Entry 4FG6 (X-ray diffraction, 3.02 A resolution); this record covers chains A and C of the 3 polymer chains in the assembly.

== Chain A ==
Molecule: H(+)/Cl(-) exchange transporter ClcA
Source organism: Escherichia coli K-12
Notes: engineered mutation(s): E148A
UniProt: P37019 (CLCA_ECOLI); numbering as in UniProt (aligned over 1-465)
Sequence (465 residues; each row starts with the number of its first residue):
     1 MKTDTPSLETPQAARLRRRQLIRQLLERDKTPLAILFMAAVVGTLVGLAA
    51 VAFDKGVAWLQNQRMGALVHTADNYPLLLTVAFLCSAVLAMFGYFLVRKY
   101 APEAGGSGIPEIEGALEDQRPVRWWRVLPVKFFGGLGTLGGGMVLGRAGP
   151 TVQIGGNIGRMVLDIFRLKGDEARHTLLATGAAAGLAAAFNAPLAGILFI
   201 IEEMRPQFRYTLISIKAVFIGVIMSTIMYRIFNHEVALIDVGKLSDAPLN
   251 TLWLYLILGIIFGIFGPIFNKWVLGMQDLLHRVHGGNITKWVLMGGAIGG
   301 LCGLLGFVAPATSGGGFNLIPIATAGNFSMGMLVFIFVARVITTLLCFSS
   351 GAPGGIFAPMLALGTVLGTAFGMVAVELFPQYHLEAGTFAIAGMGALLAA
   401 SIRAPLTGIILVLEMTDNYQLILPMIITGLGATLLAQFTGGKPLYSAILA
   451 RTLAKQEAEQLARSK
Not modelled in the structure: 1-16, 461-465
Sequence notes: conflict Ala148 (Glu in P37019)
Curated features (UniProtKB/Swiss-Prot):
  - motif: Gly106 to Pro110 (Selectivity filter part_1), Gly146, Arg147, Gly149, Pro150 (Selectivity filter part_2), Gly355 to Pro359 (Selectivity filter part_3)
  - binding site (chloride): Ser107, Ile356, Phe357, Tyr445
  - site: Glu203 (Mediates proton transfer from the protein to the inner aqueous phase)
  - mutagenesis: Ser107 (S107A: Uncouples chloride transport from proton transport), Glu203 (E203A/G/Q/S/T: Abolishes proton transport, and reduces chloride transport; E203C/I/L/V: Abolishes proton and chloride transport; E203D/H: No effect on proton and chloride transport ...), Tyr445 (Y445A: Abolishes gating, permitting continuous rapid transit of chloride ions; when associated with A-148; Y445F/W: No effect; Y445L: Alters stoichiometry of proton/chloride exchange)

== Chain C ==
Molecule: Fab fragment (Heavy chain)
Source organism: Mus musculus
Notes: antibody fragment or engineered binder
Sequence (222 residues; each row starts with the number of its first residue):
     1 EVRLLESGGGLVQPGGSLKLSCAASGFDYSRYWMSWVRQAPGKGLKWIGE
    51 INPVSSTINYTPSLKDKFIISRDNAKDTLYLQISKVRSEDTALYYCARLY
   101 YGYGYWYFDVWGAGTTVTVSSAKTTPPSVYPLAPGSAAAAASMVTLGCLV
   151 KGYFPEPVTVTWNSGSLAAGVHTFPAVLQAALYTLSSSVTVPSSSWPSET
   201 VTCNVAHPASSTKVDKKIVPRA
Not modelled in the structure: 1
Disulfide bonds: Cys22-Cys96, Cys148-Cys203

== How chain A and chain C interact ==
Pairs across the interface (14; chain A residue first):
  Lys243(A) - Arg31(C)
  Asp246(A) - Tyr101(C)
  Pro248(A) - Tyr101(C)  hydrophobic
  Pro248(A) - Gly104(C)
  Leu249(A) - Tyr103(C)  hydrogen bond (backbone-backbone)
  Asn250(A) - Tyr103(C)  hydrogen bond (backbone-backbone)
  Asn250(A) - Gly104(C)  hydrogen bond (side chain-backbone)
  Asn250(A) - Tyr105(C)
  Gln381(A) - Trp106(C)
  Tyr382(A) - Trp106(C)
  His383(A) - Trp33(C)
  His383(A) - Glu50(C)  salt bridge
  His383(A) - Leu99(C)
  His383(A) - Trp106(C)
Also at the interface, not in a pair above, chain A (10 interface residues in all): Ala247, Pro380

== Summary ==
The interface between chain A and chain C involves 10 residues on one side and 9 on the other, with 3 hydrogen
bonds and 1 salt bridge. Polar pairs include His383(A)-Glu50(C), Asn250(A)-Gly104(C) and Leu249(A)-Tyr103(C).
Chain A is H(+)/Cl(-) exchange transporter ClcA (Escherichia coli K-12) and chain C is Fab fragment (Heavy
chain) (Mus musculus); the structure, Structure of EcCLC E148A mutant in Glutamate, was determined by X-ray
diffraction.
